Entry 7XEB (X-ray diffraction, 2.39 A resolution); this record covers chains A and E of the 5 polymer chains in the assembly.

[Chain A]
Protein: Microbial collagenase
Source organism: Grimontia hollisae
Notes: EC 3.4.24.3
UniProtKB: F7IZI6 (F7IZI6_GRIHO); residue numbers follow UniProt; this construct covers 88-646
Sequence (559 residues; each row starts with the number of its first residue):
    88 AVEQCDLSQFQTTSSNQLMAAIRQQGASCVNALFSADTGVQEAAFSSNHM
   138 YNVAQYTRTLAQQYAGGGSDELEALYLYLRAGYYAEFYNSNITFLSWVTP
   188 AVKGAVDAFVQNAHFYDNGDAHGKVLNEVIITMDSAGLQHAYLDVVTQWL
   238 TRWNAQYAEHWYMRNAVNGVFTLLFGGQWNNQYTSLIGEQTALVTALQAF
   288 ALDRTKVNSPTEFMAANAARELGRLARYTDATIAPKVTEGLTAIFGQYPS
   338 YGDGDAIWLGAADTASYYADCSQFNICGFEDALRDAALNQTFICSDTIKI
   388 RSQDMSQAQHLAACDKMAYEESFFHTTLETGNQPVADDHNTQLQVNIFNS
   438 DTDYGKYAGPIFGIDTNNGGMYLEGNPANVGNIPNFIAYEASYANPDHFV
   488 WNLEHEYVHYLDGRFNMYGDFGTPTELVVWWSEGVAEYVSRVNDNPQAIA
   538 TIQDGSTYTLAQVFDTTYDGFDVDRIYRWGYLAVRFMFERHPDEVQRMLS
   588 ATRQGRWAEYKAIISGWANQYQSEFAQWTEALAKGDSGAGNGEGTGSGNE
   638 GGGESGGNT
Not modelled in the structure: 88-89, 623-646
Disulfides: Cys92-Cys116, Cys358-Cys364, Cys381-Cys401
Metal / ion sites: Ca2+ site 1: Glu173, Asn176, Ile179; Ca2+ site 2: Asp391, Asn436, Glu477; Ca2+ site 3: Glu461, Gly500, Met504, Gly506; Zn2+: His492, His496, Glu520 (shared with 1 residue of chain C); Ca2+ site 4: Thr538, Asp541, Ser543
Reported in the primary citation:
  - Zn2+ coordination: His492, His496, Glu520
  - binding site for GLY-PRO-HYP peptide: Gly456, Gly457, Tyr476, Tyr480, Asn489, Glu493
  - binding site for GLY-PRO-HYP peptide: Tyr459, Glu520, Tyr564
  - contacts within the chain: Glu520-Tyr555 (hydrogen bond)
  - binding site for GLY-PRO-HYP-GLY-PRO-HYP peptide (chain E): Arg167, Phe174, Glu215, Asp221
  - binding site for GLY-PRO-HYP-GLY-PRO-HYP peptide: Glu308, Arg311, Asp350, Tyr354
  - catalytic residues: Tyr476, Glu493, Tyr555, Tyr564
  - mutagenesis - Y476A, Y555A: unchanged catalytic activity on FITC-collagen
  - mutagenesis - Y564A: decreased catalytic activity on FITC-collagen
  - mutagenesis - E493A: abolished catalytic activity on FITC-collagen
  - mutagenesis - Y476A, Y555A: decreased catalytic activity on FALGPA
  - mutagenesis - E493A, Y564A: abolished catalytic activity on FALGPA
  - mutagenesis - Y476A, Y555A: decreased catalytic activity on MOCAc-KPLGL(Dpa)-AR
  - mutagenesis - E493A, Y564A: abolished catalytic activity on MOCAc-KPLGL(Dpa)-AR

[Chain E]
Protein: GLY-PRO-HYP-GLY-PRO-HYP peptide
Sequence (6 residues; row label = number of the first residue in the row):
     1 GPPGPP
Modified positions: Pro3 (4-hydroxyproline; HYP); Pro6 (4-hydroxyproline; HYP)

[How chain A and chain E interact]
Contacting residue pairs (20; chain A residue first):
  Asn118(A) with Pro5(E); Pro6(E)
  Phe121(A) with Pro3(E); Gly4(E); Pro5(E), hydrophobic
  Arg167(A) with Pro3(E), hydrogen bond (side chain-backbone); Gly4(E), hydrogen bond (side chain-backbone); Pro5(E); Pro6(E)
  Tyr170(A) with Pro2(E)
  Tyr171(A) with Pro2(E); Pro3(E); Gly4(E)
  Phe174(A) with Gly1(E); Pro2(E)
  Glu215(A) with Pro6(E)
  Ile218(A) with Pro3(E)
  Asp221(A) with Pro3(E)
  Ser222(A) with Pro3(E)
  Thr259(A) with Pro3(E)
Also at the interface, not in a pair above, chain A (14 interface residues in all): Leu164, Tyr175, Asn214

[Overview]
14 residues of chain A face 6 of chain E across their interface, with 2 hydrogen bonds. Polar pairs include
Arg167(A)-Pro3(E) and Arg167(A)-Gly4(E). The paper reports catalytic residues Tyr476(A), Glu493(A) and
Tyr555(A) among others; Y476A and Y555A of chain A reduce catalytic activity on FALGPA; 4 substitutions were
tested in all.
Here chain A is Microbial collagenase (Grimontia hollisae) and chain E is GLY-PRO-HYP-GLY-PRO-HYP peptide.
Entry 7XEB (Collagenase from Grimontia (Vibrio) hollisae 1706B complexed with Gly-Pro-Hyp) was determined by
X-ray diffraction, deposited together with 7WSS.
